Entry 8X5E (electron microscopy, 3.61 A resolution); this record covers chain A.

# Chain A
Molecule: Solute carrier family 53 member 1
Source organism: Homo sapiens
UniProt: Q9UBH6 (S53A1_HUMAN); residue numbers follow UniProt; this construct covers 229-696
Chain sequence (468 residues; each row starts with the number of its first residue):
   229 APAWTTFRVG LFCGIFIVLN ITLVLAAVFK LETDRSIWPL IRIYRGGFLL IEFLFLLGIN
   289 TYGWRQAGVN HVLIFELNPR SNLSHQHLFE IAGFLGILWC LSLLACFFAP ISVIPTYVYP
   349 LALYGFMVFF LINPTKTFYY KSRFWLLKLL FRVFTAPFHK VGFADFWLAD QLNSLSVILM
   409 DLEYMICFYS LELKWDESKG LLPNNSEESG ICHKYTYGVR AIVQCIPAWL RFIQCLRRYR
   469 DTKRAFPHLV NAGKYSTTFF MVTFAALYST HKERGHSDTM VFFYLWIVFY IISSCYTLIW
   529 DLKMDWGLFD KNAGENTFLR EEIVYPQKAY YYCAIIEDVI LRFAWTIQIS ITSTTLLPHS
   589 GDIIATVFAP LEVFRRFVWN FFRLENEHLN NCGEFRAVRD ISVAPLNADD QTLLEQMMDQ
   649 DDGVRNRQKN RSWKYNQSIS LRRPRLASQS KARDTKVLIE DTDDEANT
Unresolved in the structure: 260-264, 583-585, 627-696
Disulfide bonds: Cys415-Cys440
Small-molecule neighbours: 6OU ([(2R)-1-[2-azanylethoxy(oxidanyl)phosphoryl]oxy-3-hexadecanoyloxy-propan-2-yl] (Z)-octadec-9-enoate): Ile265, Trp266, Thr594, Val595
UniProt features mapped onto this chain:
  - binding site (phosphate): Asp398, Asn401, Lys482, Tyr483, Arg570, Arg603, Arg604
  - site: Trp573 (Gating residue for phosphate transport)
  - modified residue: Ser668 (Phosphoserine), Thr690 (Phosphothreonine)
  - natural variant: Arg459 (R459C: In IBGC6), Asn619 (N619D: In IBGC6), Ile629 (I629S: In IBGC6)
  - mutagenesis: Phe235 (F235G: Decreases phosphate efflux), Gly238 (G238F: Monomeric; decreases phosphate efflux), Leu239 (L239G: Decreases phosphate efflux), Gly242 (G242F: Monomeric; decreases phosphate efflux), Arg270 (R270A: Decreases phosphate efflux), Arg273 (R273A: Decreases phosphate efflux), Phe394 (F394A: Increases phosphate efflux), Asp398 (D398A: Decreases phosphate efflux), Asn401 (N401A: Decreases phosphate efflux), Arg448 (R448A: Decreases phosphate efflux), Gln452 (Q452A: Decreases phosphate efflux), Arg459 (R459A/C: Decreases phosphate efflux), 15 further mutagenesis entries in UniProt

# In short
Chain A binds compound 6OU. From UniProt: 7 phosphate-binding residues and 28 mutagenesis sites.
Chain A is Solute carrier family 53 member 1 (Homo sapiens); the structure, Cryo-EM structure of human XPR1 in
open state, was determined by electron microscopy together with 8X5B and 8X5F from the same study.
